PDB entry 2X80 | X-ray diffraction, 2.30 A resolution | chain A

[Chain A]
Name: Bifunctional P-450/NADPH-P450 reductase
Source organism: Bacillus megaterium
Notes: EC 1.14.14.1; fragment: heme domain, residues 2-456
Reference sequence: P14779 (CPXB_BACME); residues 1-455 here correspond to UniProt positions 2-456 (UniProt number = residue number + 1)
Chain sequence (455 residues; each row starts with the number of its first residue):
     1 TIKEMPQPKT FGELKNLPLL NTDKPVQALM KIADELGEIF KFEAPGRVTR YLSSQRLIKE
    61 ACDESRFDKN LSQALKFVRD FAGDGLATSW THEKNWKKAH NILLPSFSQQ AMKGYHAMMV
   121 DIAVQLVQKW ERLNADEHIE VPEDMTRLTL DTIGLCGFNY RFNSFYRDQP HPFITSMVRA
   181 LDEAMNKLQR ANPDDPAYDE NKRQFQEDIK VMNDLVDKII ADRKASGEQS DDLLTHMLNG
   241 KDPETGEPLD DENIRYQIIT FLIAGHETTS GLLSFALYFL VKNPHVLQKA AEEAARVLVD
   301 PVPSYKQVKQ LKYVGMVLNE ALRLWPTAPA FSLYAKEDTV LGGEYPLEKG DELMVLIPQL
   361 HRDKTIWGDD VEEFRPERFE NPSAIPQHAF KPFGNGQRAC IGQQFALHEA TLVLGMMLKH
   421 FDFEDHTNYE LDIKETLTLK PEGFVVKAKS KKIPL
Construct notes: engineered mutation Ala-87 (Phe88 in P14779)
Ion coordination: Zn2+ site 1: His-285 (shared with 2 residues of chain B); Zn2+ site 2: Glu-348 (shared with 1 residue of chain B); heme Fe near Cys-400 (its only coordinating residue here)
Ligand contacts: heme (HEM): Lys-69, Leu-75, Leu-86, Ala-87, Trp-96, Phe-107, Ile-153, Thr-260, Phe-261, Ala-264, Gly-265, Thr-268, Thr-269, Leu-272, Leu-322, Thr-327, Ala-328, Phe-331, Pro-392, Phe-393, Gly-394, Gln-397, Arg-398, Ala-399, Cys-400, Ile-401, Gly-402, Phe-405, Ala-406

[Overview]
Bound to chain A: heme.
Chain A is Bifunctional P-450/NADPH-P450 reductase (Bacillus megaterium); the structure, P450 BM3 F87A in
complex with DMSO, was determined by X-ray diffraction (same publication as 2X7Y).
